PDB entry 2FR6 | X-ray diffraction, 2.07 A resolution | chains B and D of the 4 polymer chains in the assembly

# Chain B (and D)
Name: Cytidine deaminase
Organism: Mus musculus
Notes: EC 3.5.4.5; chain D of this document is another copy of the same molecule, construct and numbering; everything in this record applies to it too
UniProt: P56389 (CDD_MOUSE); residues 1-146 here = UniProt positions 1-146
Sequence (146 residues; each row starts with the number of its first residue):
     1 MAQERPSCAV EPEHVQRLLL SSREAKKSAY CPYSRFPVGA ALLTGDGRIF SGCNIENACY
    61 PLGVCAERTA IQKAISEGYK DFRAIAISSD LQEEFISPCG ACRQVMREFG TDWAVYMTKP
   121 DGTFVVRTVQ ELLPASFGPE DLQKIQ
Disordered / not traced: 1-9, 145-146 (chain D: 1-9)
Bound ions: Zn2+: C65, C99, C102 (together with uridine)
Ligand contacts:
  - cytidine (CTN; 4-amino-1-beta-D-ribofuranosyl-2(1h)-pyrimidinone): A58, C59, Y60, P61
  - ammonia (NH3): V38, E67, I87, I96, S97, P98, C99
  - uridine (URI): S34, F36, V38, N54, E56, V64, C65, A66, E67, S97, P98, C99, C102

# Interface between chain B and chain D
Pairs across the interface - 19 pairs, chain B then chain D:
  S34(B) - Y60(D)
  E56(B) - Y60(D)
  C59(B) - C65(D)  hydrogen bond
  C59(B) - C99(D)  hydrophobic
  Y60(B) - S34(D)
  Y60(B) - E56(D)
  Y60(B) - Y60(D)  hydrophobic
  Y60(B) - P61(D)
  P61(B) - Y60(D)
  P61(B) - P61(D)
  P61(B) - G63(D)
  P61(B) - R68(D)
  L62(B) - C99(D)  hydrophobic
  L62(B) - A101(D)  hydrophobic
  G63(B) - P61(D)
  V64(B) - P61(D)
  C65(B) - C59(D)  hydrogen bond
  R68(B) - P61(D)
  C99(B) - C59(D)  hydrophobic
Interface residues without a listed pair, chain B (13 interface residues in all): Y33, A101
Interface residues without a listed pair, chain D (13 interface residues in all): Y33, L62, V64

# In short
Chain B and chain D each contribute 13 residues to their interface, with 2 hydrogen bonds. The hydrogen-bonded
pair is C59(B)-C65(D). Bound to chain B: uridine, ammonia and cytidine. C65(B), C99(B) and C102(B) form the
Zn2+ site.
Chain B and chain D are both Cytidine deaminase (Mus musculus); the structure, Crystal Structure of Mouse
Cytidine Deaminase Complexed with Cytidine, was determined by X-ray diffraction together with 2FR5 and 1ZAB
from the same study.
